8V4Z - chains A and E of the 5 polymer chains in the assembly; structure by X-ray diffraction, 2.40 A resolution.

# Chain A
Name: MHC class I antigen
Organism: Homo sapiens
Reference sequence: F4NBT2 (F4NBT2_HUMAN); residues 1-276 here correspond to UniProt positions 25-300 (UniProt number = residue number + 24)
Chain sequence (276 residues; each row starts with the number of its first residue):
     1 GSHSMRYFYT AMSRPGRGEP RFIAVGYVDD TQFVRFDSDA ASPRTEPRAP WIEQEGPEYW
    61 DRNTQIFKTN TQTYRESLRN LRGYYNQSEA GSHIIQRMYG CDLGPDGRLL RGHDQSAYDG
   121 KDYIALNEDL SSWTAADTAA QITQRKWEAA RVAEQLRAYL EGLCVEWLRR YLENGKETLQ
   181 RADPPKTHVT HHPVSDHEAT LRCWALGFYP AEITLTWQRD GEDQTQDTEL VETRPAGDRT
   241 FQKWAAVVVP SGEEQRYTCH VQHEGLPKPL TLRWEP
Disordered / not traced: 1, 275-276
Cystine bridges: C101-C164, C203-C259

# Chain E
Name: D1 TCR beta chain
Organism: Homo sapiens
Chain sequence (242 residues; each row starts with the number of its first residue; note: 12 numbers in that range are skipped by the numbering (no residue carries them; nothing is unmodelled there)):
     3 GVSQSPRYKV AKRGQDVALR CDPISGH
    37 VSLFWYQQAL GQGPEFLTYF QN
    63 EAQLDKSGLP SDRFFAERP
    83 EGSVSTLKIQ RTQQEDSAVY LCASSPTGGQ ETQYFGPGTR LLVLEDLKNV FPPEVAVFEP
   143 SEAEISHTQK ATLVCLATGF YPDHVELSWW VNGKEVHSGV CTDPQPLKEQ PALNDSRYAL
   203 SSRLRVSATF WQNPRNHFRC QVQFYGLSEN DEWTQDRAKP VTQIVSAEAW GRAD
Cystine bridges: C23-C104, C157-C222

# Interface between chain A and chain E
Contacting residue pairs (16):
  Q65(A) with D67(E), hydrogen bond
  K68(A) with L66(E)
  T69(A) with Q57(E); L66(E)
  Q72(A) with Q57(E); N58(E), hydrogen bond; A64(E)
  T73(A) with Q57(E), hydrogen bond
  R75(A) with E63(E), salt bridge
  E76(A) with V37(E); N58(E)
  K146(A) with T109(E)
  A150(A) with T109(E); E113(E)
  R151(A) with T114(E), hydrogen bond
  Q155(A) with Q112(E)
The authors on this interface:
  - residue pairs: Q65(A)-D67(E), T69(A)-Q57(E), T69(A)-L66(E), Q72(A)-N58(E), T73(A)-Q57(E), E76(A)-V37(E), E76(A)-N58(E), A150(A)-T109(E)
  - interface residues, chain A: A150(A), R151(A), Q155(A)

# Summary
The chain A/chain E interface involves 11 residues from each chain; the contacts include 4 hydrogen bonds and
1 salt bridge. Polar contacts include R75(A)-E63(E), Q65(A)-D67(E) and Q72(A)-N58(E). The paper describes
contacts between Q65(A) and D67(E), T69(A) and Q57(E) and T69(A) and L66(E) among others. The paper reports
interface residues A150(A), R151(A) and Q155(A).
Here chain A is MHC class I antigen and chain E is D1 TCR beta chain, both from Homo sapiens. Entry 8V4Z
(Crystal structure of a HLA-B*35:01-NP7 with D1 TCR) was determined by X-ray diffraction, deposited together
with 8V50, 8V51 and 8EMF.
